7VIG - chains A and D of the 5 polymer chains in the assembly; structure by electron microscopy, 2.89 A resolution.

Chain A:
Name: Guanine nucleotide-binding protein G(I)/G(S)/G(T) subunit beta-1
From: Homo sapiens
Reference sequence: P62873 (GBB1_HUMAN); residues 1-339 here correspond to UniProt positions 2-340 (UniProt number = residue number + 1)
Amino-acid sequence (357 residues; numbered -17 to 339; the number before each row is that of its first residue; numbers below 1 keep their minus sign (His-17 is residue -17)):
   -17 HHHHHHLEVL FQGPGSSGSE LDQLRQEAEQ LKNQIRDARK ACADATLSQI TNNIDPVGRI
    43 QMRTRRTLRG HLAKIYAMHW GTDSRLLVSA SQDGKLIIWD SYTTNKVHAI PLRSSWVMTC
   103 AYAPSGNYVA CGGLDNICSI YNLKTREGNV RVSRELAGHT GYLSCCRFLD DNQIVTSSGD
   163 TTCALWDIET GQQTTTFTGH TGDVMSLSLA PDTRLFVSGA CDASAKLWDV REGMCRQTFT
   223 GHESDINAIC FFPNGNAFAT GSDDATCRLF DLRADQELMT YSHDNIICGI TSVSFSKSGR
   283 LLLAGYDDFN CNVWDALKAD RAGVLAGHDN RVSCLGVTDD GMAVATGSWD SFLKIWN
Disordered / not traced: -17 to 1
Sequence notes: expression tag (-17 to 0)
UniProt features mapped onto this chain:
  - modified residue: Ser1 (N-acetylserine), His265 (Phosphohistidine)

Chain D:
Name: Guanine nucleotide-binding protein G(i) subunit alpha-1
From: Homo sapiens
Reference sequence: P63096 (GNAI1_HUMAN); residue numbers follow UniProt; this construct covers 1-354
Amino-acid sequence (354 residues; each row starts with the number of its first residue):
     1 MGCTLSAEDK AAVERSKMID RNLREDGEKA AREVKLLLLG AGESGKSTIV KQMKIIHEAG
    61 YSEEECKQYK AVVYSNTIQS IIAIIRAMGR LKIDFGDSAR ADDARQLFVL AGAAEEGFMT
   121 AELAGVIKRL WKDSGVQACF NRSREYQLND SAAYYLNDLD RIAQPNYIPT QQDVLRTRVK
   181 TTGIVETHFT FKDLHFKMFD VGGQRSERKK WIHCFEGVTA IIFCVALSDY DLVLAEDEEM
   241 NRMHESMKLF DSICNNKWFT DTSIILFLNK KDLFEEKIKK SPLTICYPEY AGSNTYEEAA
   301 AYIQCQFEDL NKRKDTKEIY THFTCATDTK NVQFVFDAVT DVIIKNNLKD CGLF
Disordered / not traced: 1-2, 57-182, 235-237
UniProt features mapped onto this chain:
  - region: Lys35 to Thr48 (G1 motif), Asp173 to Thr181 (G2 motif), Phe196 to Arg205 (G3 motif), Ile265 to Asp272 (G4 motif), Thr324 to Thr329 (G5 motif)
  - binding site (GTP): Glu43 to Thr48, Ser151, Leu175 to Thr181, Asp200 to Gln204, Asn269 to Asp272, Ala326
  - binding site (Mg(2+)): Ser47, Thr181
  - modified residue: Arg178 (ADP-ribosylarginine), Gln204 (Deamidated glutamine), Cys351 (ADP-ribosylcysteine)
  - lipidation: Gly2 (N-myristoyl glycine), Cys3 (S-palmitoyl cysteine)
  - natural variant: Gly40 (G40C: In NEDHISB; G40R: In NEDHISB), Gly45 (G45D: In NEDHISB), Thr48 (T48I: In NEDHISB; T48K: In NEDHISB), Gln52 (Q52P: In NEDHISB), Ser75 (deletion: In NEDHISB; uncertain significance), Gln172 (deletion: In NEDHISB), Asp173 (D173V: In NEDHISB), Glu186 to Phe189 (deletion: In NEDHISB; uncertain significance), Cys224 (C224Y: In NEDHISB), Lys270 (K270N: In NEDHISB; K270R: In NEDHISB), Asp272 (D272G: In NEDHISB), Ala326 (A326P: In NEDHISB), 1 further natural variant entry in UniProt
  - mutagenesis: Gly42 (G42R: Abolishes switch to an activated conformation and dissociation from beta and gamma subunits upon GTP binding. Abolishes interaction with RGS family members), Glu116 (E116L: Enhances interaction (inactive GDP-bound) with RGS14), Gln147 (Q147L: Enhances interaction (inactive GDP-bound) with RGS14), Glu245 (E245L: Enhances interaction (inactive GDP-bound) with RGS14)

How chain A and chain D interact:
Residue-residue contacts (49):
  Gly52(A) with Leu23(D)
  Leu54(A) with Leu23(D); Gly27(D)
  Lys56(A) with His213(D); Glu216(D), salt bridge
  Tyr58(A) with His213(D), hydrogen bond; Cys214(D)
  Lys77(A) with Leu23(D); Asp26(D), salt bridge
  Ile79(A) with Leu23(D), hydrophobic
  Asn87(A) with Val13(D); Ser16(D), hydrogen bond
  Lys88(A) with Ser16(D), hydrogen bond (backbone-side chain); Ile19(D); Asp20(D), salt bridge; Leu23(D)
  Val89(A) with Arg15(D), hydrogen bond (backbone-side chain); Ile19(D)
  His90(A) with Arg15(D)
  Ala91(A) with Ile19(D), hydrophobic
  Trp98(A) with Ile184(D); Glu186(D), hydrogen bond; Phe199(D), hydrophobic; Cys214(D); Phe215(D), hydrophobic
  Leu116(A) with Gly183(D); Ile184(D); Gln204(D), hydrogen bond (backbone-side chain); Trp211(D), hydrophobic; Phe215(D), hydrophobic
  Asn118(A) with Gly183(D); Gln204(D)
  Gly143(A) with Gln204(D)
  Tyr144(A) with Gln204(D), hydrogen bond (backbone-side chain); Ser206(D); Lys210(D); Trp211(D)
  Gly161(A) with Ser206(D), hydrogen bond (backbone-side chain)
  Asp185(A) with Ser206(D); Glu207(D), hydrogen bond (side chain-backbone)
  Met187(A) with Lys210(D)
  Cys203(A) with Lys210(D)
  Asp227(A) with Lys209(D), salt bridge; Lys210(D), salt bridge
  Asn229(A) with Lys210(D), hydrogen bond
  Asp245(A) with Lys210(D), salt bridge
  Arg313(A) with Trp258(D)
  Trp331(A) with His213(D); Trp258(D), hydrophobic
Also at the interface, not in a pair above, chain A (30 interface residues in all): Gln74, Ser97, Met100, Asp117, Thr142
Also at the interface, not in a pair above, chain D (25 interface residues in all): Ala12, Arg205

In short:
The interface between chain A and chain D involves 30 residues on one side and 25 on the other, with 10
hydrogen bonds and 6 salt bridges. Among the polar pairs are Lys56(A)-Glu216(D), Lys77(A)-Asp26(D) and
Lys88(A)-Asp20(D).
Here chain A is Guanine nucleotide-binding protein G(I)/G(S)/G(T) subunit beta-1 and chain D is Guanine
nucleotide-binding protein G(i) subunit alpha-1, both from Homo sapiens. Entry 7VIG (Cryo-EM structure of Gi
coupled Sphingosine 1-phosphate receptor bound with CBP-307) was determined by electron microscopy, deposited
together with 7VIE, 7VIF and 7VIH.
